Entry 7WJU (electron microscopy, 2.69 A resolution); this record covers chains A and C of the 5 polymer chains in the assembly.

== Chain A ==
Name: OrfB_Zn_ribbon domain-containing protein
From: Acidibacillus sulfuroxidans
Reference sequence: A0A2U3D0N8 (A0A2U3D0N8_9BACL); numbering as in UniProt (aligned over 1-422)
Amino-acid sequence (422 residues; each row starts with the number of its first residue):
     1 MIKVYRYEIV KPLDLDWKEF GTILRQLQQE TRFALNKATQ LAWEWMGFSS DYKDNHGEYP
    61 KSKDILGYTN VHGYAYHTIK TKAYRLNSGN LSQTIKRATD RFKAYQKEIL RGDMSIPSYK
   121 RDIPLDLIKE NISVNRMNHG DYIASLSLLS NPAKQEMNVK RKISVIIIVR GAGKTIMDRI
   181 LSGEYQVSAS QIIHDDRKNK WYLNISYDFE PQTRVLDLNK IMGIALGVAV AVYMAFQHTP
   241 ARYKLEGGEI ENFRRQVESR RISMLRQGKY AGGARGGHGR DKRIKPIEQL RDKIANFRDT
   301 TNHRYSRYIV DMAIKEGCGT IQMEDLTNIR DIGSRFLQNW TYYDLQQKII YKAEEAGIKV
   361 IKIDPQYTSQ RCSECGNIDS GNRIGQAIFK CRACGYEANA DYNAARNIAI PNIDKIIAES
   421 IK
Not modelled in the structure: 265-275, 419-422
Construct notes: conflict Ala225 (Asp in A0A2U3D0N8)
Swiss-Prot annotation at these positions:
  - region: Gln212 to Lys220 (Linker), Arg371 to Asn399 (Target nucleic acid-binding (TNB)), Ala400 to Ser420 (RuvC-II)
  - active site: Glu324, Asp401
  - binding site (Zn(2+)): Cys372, Cys375, Cys391, Cys394

== Chain C ==
Molecule: sgRNAv1
From: synthetic construct
Sequence (191 nucleotides; numbered 1 to 191; the number before each row is that of its first residue):
     1 AUUCGUCGGU UCAGCGACGA UAAGCCGAGA AGUGCCAAUA AAACUGUUAA GUGGUUUGGU
    61 AACGCUCGGU AAGGUAGCCA AAAGGCUGAA ACUCCGUGCA CAAAGACCGC ACGGACGCUU
   121 CACAUAUAGC UCAUAAACAA GGGUUUGCGA GCUAGCUUGU GGAGUGUGAA CCUGGCGUUU
   181 UUCCAUAGGC U
Not modelled in the structure: 1-2, 45-50, 79-84, 121-161, 189-191

== Interface between chain A and chain C ==
Contacting residue pairs (97):
  Ile2(A) - C172(C)  base contact
  Lys3(A) - C172(C)  salt bridge to the phosphate
  Val4(A) - C172(C)  hydrogen bond to the sugar
  Val4(A) - U173(C)  sugar contact
  Tyr5(A) - G9(C)  hydrogen bond to the base
  Tyr5(A) - C171(C)  hydrogen bond to the base
  Arg6(A) - U10(C)  sugar contact
  Arg6(A) - U173(C)  hydrogen bond to the phosphate
  Arg6(A) - G174(C)  salt bridge to the phosphate
  Glu8(A) - G9(C)  hydrogen bond to the sugar
  Lys11(A) - A106(C)  phosphate contact
  Lys11(A) - C107(C)  salt bridge to the phosphate
  Asp16(A) - A106(C)  hydrogen bond to the base
  Trp17(A) - G105(C)  stacking on the base
  Trp17(A) - A106(C)  hydrogen bond to the base
  Arg101(A) - G175(C)  hydrogen bond to the sugar
  Arg101(A) - C176(C)  sugar contact
  Asp113(A) - U178(C)  sugar contact
  Met114(A) - C176(C)  sugar contact
  Met114(A) - G177(C)  sugar contact
  Ser115(A) - G177(C)  hydrogen bond to the phosphate
  Ser115(A) - U178(C)  hydrogen bond to the phosphate
  Pro117(A) - C176(C)  phosphate contact
  Pro117(A) - G177(C)  phosphate contact
  Ser118(A) - C176(C)  sugar contact
  Ser118(A) - G177(C)  hydrogen bond to the phosphate
  Tyr119(A) - G175(C)  sugar contact
  Tyr119(A) - C176(C)  phosphate contact
  Lys120(A) - G175(C)  salt bridge to the phosphate
  Lys120(A) - C176(C)  hydrogen bond to the phosphate
  Arg121(A) - G68(C)  salt bridge to the phosphate
  Ile123(A) - G175(C)  sugar contact
  Pro124(A) - G174(C)  phosphate contact
  Pro124(A) - G175(C)  phosphate contact
  Arg136(A) - C110(C)  hydrogen bond to the sugar
  Arg136(A) - A111(C)  sugar contact
  His139(A) - A100(C)  sugar contact
  His139(A) - G109(C)  hydrogen bond to the base
  His139(A) - C110(C)  sugar contact
  Gly140(A) - C110(C)  sugar contact
  Ile168(A) - G9(C)  sugar contact
  Arg170(A) - G9(C)  salt bridge to the phosphate
  Gly171(A) - G9(C)  base contact
  Ala172(A) - C171(C)  base contact
  Lys174(A) - A111(C)  salt bridge to the phosphate
  Gln191(A) - G174(C)  hydrogen bond to the sugar
  Arg197(A) - U11(C)  salt bridge to the phosphate
  Arg197(A) - C12(C)  salt bridge to the phosphate
  Lys198(A) - C7(C)  phosphate contact
  Lys198(A) - U10(C)  salt bridge to the phosphate
  Lys198(A) - U11(C)  salt bridge to the phosphate
  Asn199(A) - G105(C)  base contact
  Lys200(A) - G8(C)  salt bridge to the phosphate
  Lys200(A) - G9(C)  phosphate contact
  Lys200(A) - U10(C)  salt bridge to the phosphate
  Tyr202(A) - U10(C)  sugar contact
  Asn204(A) - U173(C)  hydrogen bond to the sugar
  Arg260(A) - C4(C)  phosphate contact
  Arg260(A) - G5(C)  salt bridge to the phosphate
  Met264(A) - A23(C)  base contact
  Gly276(A) - G64(C)  phosphate contact
  Gly277(A) - C63(C)  phosphate contact
  Gly277(A) - G64(C)  hydrogen bond to the phosphate
  Gly277(A) - C65(C)  hydrogen bond to the base
  His278(A) - C26(C)  base contact
  His278(A) - G27(C)  hydrogen bond to the base
  His278(A) - G64(C)  phosphate contact
  His278(A) - U66(C)  base contact
  His278(A) - C67(C)  hydrogen bond to the base
  Gly279(A) - G64(C)  hydrogen bond to the phosphate
  Gly279(A) - U66(C)  phosphate contact
  Arg280(A) - G64(C)  sugar contact
  Arg280(A) - U66(C)  hydrogen bond to the phosphate
  Lys282(A) - C25(C)  base contact
  Arg283(A) - G24(C)  salt bridge to the phosphate
  Arg283(A) - G64(C)  base contact
  Lys285(A) - G24(C)  base contact
  Pro286(A) - A23(C)  phosphate contact
  Gln289(A) - G5(C)  sugar contact
  Lys293(A) - G5(C)  salt bridge to the phosphate
  Asn296(A) - U11(C)  hydrogen bond to the sugar
  Asn296(A) - C12(C)  phosphate contact
  Phe297(A) - C12(C)  sugar contact
  Thr300(A) - U11(C)  hydrogen bond to the sugar
  Thr300(A) - C12(C)  sugar contact
  His303(A) - A170(C)  sugar contact
  His303(A) - C171(C)  sugar contact
  His303(A) - U173(C)  salt bridge to the phosphate
  Arg304(A) - C12(C)  hydrogen bond to the base
  Arg304(A) - G168(C)  base contact
  Arg304(A) - A169(C)  hydrogen bond to the base
  Arg304(A) - A170(C)  sugar contact
  Arg307(A) - A170(C)  phosphate contact
  Arg307(A) - C171(C)  salt bridge to the phosphate
  Tyr351(A) - C172(C)  hydrogen bond to the phosphate
  Lys352(A) - A170(C)  phosphate contact
  Lys352(A) - C171(C)  salt bridge to the phosphate
Interface residues without a listed pair, chain A (67 interface residues in all): Val10, Leu15, Lys18, Ile116, Asp122, Ile193, Trp201, Gln256, Ile284, Asp299, Lys348
Interface residues without a listed pair, chain C (38 interface residues in all): A13

== In short ==
67 residues of chain A and 38 residues of chain C are in contact; the contacts include 27 hydrogen bonds, 19
salt bridges and 1 aromatic stacking contact. Polar contacts include Tyr5(A)-G9(C), Tyr5(A)-C171(C) and
Asp16(A)-A106(C).
Chain A is OrfB_Zn_ribbon domain-containing protein (Acidibacillus sulfuroxidans) and chain C is sgRNAv1
(synthetic construct); the structure, Cryo-EM structure of the AsCas12f1-sgRNAv1-dsDNA ternary complex, was
determined by electron microscopy.
